PDB entry 5JSM | X-ray diffraction, 2.19 A resolution | chains A and B

Chain A (and B):
Protein: Serine/threonine-protein kinase B-raf
Organism: Homo sapiens
Notes: EC 2.7.11.1; fragment: Kinase domain; chain B of this document is another copy of the same molecule, construct and numbering; everything in this record applies to it too
UniProt: P15056 (BRAF_HUMAN); residue numbers follow UniProt; this construct covers 448-723
Sequence (280 residues; each row starts with the number of its first residue):
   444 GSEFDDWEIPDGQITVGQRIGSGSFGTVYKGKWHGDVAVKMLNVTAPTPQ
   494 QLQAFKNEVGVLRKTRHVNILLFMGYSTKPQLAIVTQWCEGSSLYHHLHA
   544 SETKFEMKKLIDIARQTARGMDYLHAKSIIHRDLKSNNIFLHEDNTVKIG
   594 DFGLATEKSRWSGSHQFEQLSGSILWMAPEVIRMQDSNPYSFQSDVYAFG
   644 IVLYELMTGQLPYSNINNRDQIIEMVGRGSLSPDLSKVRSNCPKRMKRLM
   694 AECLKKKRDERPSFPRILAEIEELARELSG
Unresolved in the structure: 444, 602-613, 722-723 (chain B: 604-615, 628-630, 722-723)
Construct notes: expression tag (444-447); engineered mutation A543 (Ile in P15056), S544 (Ile in P15056), K551 (Ile in P15056), R562 (Gln in P15056), N588 (Leu in P15056), E600 (Val in P15056), S630 (Lys in P15056), E667 (Phe in P15056), S673 (Tyr in P15056), R688 (Ala in P15056), S706 (Leu in P15056), R709 (Gln in P15056), E713 (Ser in P15056), E716 (Leu in P15056), E720 (Ser in P15056), S722 (Pro in P15056), G723 (Lys in P15056)
Ligand contacts:
  - 6NB (N,N'-{ethane-1,2-diylbis[oxyethane-2,1-diyloxy-4,1-phenylene-1H-pyrrolo[2,3-b]pyridine-5,3-diylcarbonyl(2,4-difluoro-3,1-phenylene)]}di(propane-1-sulfonamide)): Q461, R462, I463, V471, A481, V482, K483, L505, L514, L515, F516, I527, T529, Q530, W531, C532, S535, S536, H539, F583, G593, D594, F595, G596
  - benzamidine (BEN): W450, W476, R509, L515, F516, M517
Swiss-Prot annotation at these positions:
  - active site: D576 (Proton acceptor)
  - binding site (ATP): I463 to V471, K483
  - modified residue: R671 (Omega-N-methylarginine)
  - cross-link: K578 (Glycyl lysine isopeptide (Lys-Gly) (interchain with G-Cter in ubiquitin))
  - natural variant: R462 (R462I: In CRC), I463 (I463S: In CRC), G464 (G464E: In CRC; G464V: In a colorectal cancer cell line), G466 (G466A: In melanoma; G466E: In melanoma; G466V: In LNCR), S467 (S467A: In CFC1), F468 (F468S: In CFC1), G469 (G469A: In NHL; G469E: In CFC1 and colon cancer; G469R: In NHL; G469V: In a colorectal adenocarcinoma sample), L485 (L485F: In CFC1), K499 (K499E: In CFC1; K499N: In CFC1), E501 (E501G: In CFC1; E501K: In CFC1), L525 (L525P: In CFC1), W531 (W531C: In NS7), 12 further natural variant entries in UniProt
  - mutagenesis: K483 (K483S: Reduces kinase activity with MAP2K1), R509 (R509H: Loss of MAP2K1-mediated-BRAF-KSR1 dimerization), K578 (K578R: Blocks EGF-induced ubiquitination and ERK activation), I666 (I666R: No effect on MAP2K1-mediated-BRAF-KSR1 dimerization, however loss of BRAF-mediated phosphorylation of MAP2K1), R671 (R671K: Increased kinase activity and stability in response to EGF treatment)

Interface between chain A and chain B:
Contacting residue pairs (12):
  R462(A) - H539(B)  hydrogen bond (backbone-side chain)
  R462(A) - S544(B)
  K473(A) - K473(B)
  K473(A) - E533(B)  salt bridge
  E533(A) - Q461(B)
  E533(A) - K473(B)  salt bridge
  G534(A) - Q461(B)
  S535(A) - Q461(B)  hydrogen bond
  H539(A) - Q461(B)  hydrogen bond
  H539(A) - R462(B)
  H540(A) - Q461(B)  hydrogen bond
  S544(A) - R462(B)
Also at the interface, not in a pair above, chain A (10 interface residues in all): Q461, A543
Also at the interface, not in a pair above, chain B (7 interface residues in all): A543

Summary:
10 residues of chain A and 7 residues of chain B are in contact; the contacts include 4 hydrogen bonds and 2
salt bridges. Polar contacts include K473(A)-E533(B), R462(A)-H539(B) and S535(A)-Q461(B). Chain A binds
benzamidine and compound 6NB.
Chain A and chain B are both Serine/threonine-protein kinase B-raf (Homo sapiens); the structure, BRAFV600E
Kinase Domain In Complex with Chemically Linked Vemurafenib Inhibitor VEM-3-VEM, was determined by X-ray
diffraction, deposited together with 5JRQ and 5JT2.
